Entry 8DIS (electron microscopy, 2.62 A resolution); this record covers chains D and H of the 12 polymer chains in the assembly.

== Chain D ==
Molecule: Hemagglutinin HA1 chain
Organism: Influenza A virus
Amino-acid sequence (364 residues; each row starts with the number of its first residue; numbers below 1 keep their minus sign (Met-22 is residue -22)):
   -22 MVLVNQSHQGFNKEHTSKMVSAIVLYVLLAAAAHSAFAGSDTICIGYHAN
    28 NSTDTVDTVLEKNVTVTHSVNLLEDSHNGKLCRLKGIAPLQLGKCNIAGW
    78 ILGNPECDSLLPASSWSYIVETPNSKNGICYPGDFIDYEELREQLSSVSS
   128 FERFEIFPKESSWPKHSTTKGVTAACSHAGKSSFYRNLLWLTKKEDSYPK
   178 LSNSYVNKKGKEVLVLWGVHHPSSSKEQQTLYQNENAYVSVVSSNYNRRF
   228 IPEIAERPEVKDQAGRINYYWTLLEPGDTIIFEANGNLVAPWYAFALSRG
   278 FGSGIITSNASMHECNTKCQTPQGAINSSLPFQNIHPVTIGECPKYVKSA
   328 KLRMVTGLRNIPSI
Disordered / not traced: -22 to 16
Disulfide bonds: Cys72-Cys84, Cys107-Cys153, Cys296-Cys320
Covalent attachments: N-acetylglucosamine (NAG) linked to Asn28, Asn40, Asn104, Asn304

== Chain H ==
Molecule: CR6261 Fab heavy chain
Organism: Homo sapiens
Notes: antibody fragment or engineered binder
Amino-acid sequence (251 residues; numbered -18 to 232; the number before each row is that of its first residue; numbers below 1 keep their minus sign (Met-18 is residue -18)):
   -18 MEWSWVFLFFLSVTTGVHSEVQLVESGAEVKKPGSSVKVSCKASGGPFRS
    32 YAISWVRQAPGQGPEWMGGIIPIFGTTKYAPKFQGRVTITADDFAGTVYM
    82 ELSSLRSEDTAMYYCAKHMGYQVRETMDVWGKGTTVTVSSASTKGPSVFP
   132 LAPSSKSTSGGTAALGCLVKDYFPEPVTVSWNSGALTSGVHTFPAVLQSS
   182 GLYSLSSVVTVPSSSLGTQTYICNVNHKPSNTKVDKRVEPKSCDKHHHHH
   232 H
Disordered / not traced: -18 to 1, 121-232
Disulfide bonds: Cys22-Cys96

== Interface between chain D and chain H ==
Residue-residue contacts - 6 pairs, chain D then chain H:
  His45(D) - Phe55(H)
  Asn48(D) - Phe75(H)
  Leu49(D) - Phe75(H)  hydrophobic
  Ser306(D) - Phe75(H)
  Leu307(D) - Phe75(H)  hydrophobic
  Pro308(D) - Phe75(H)
Interface residues without a listed pair, chain D (8 interface residues in all): His25, Val47
Interface residues without a listed pair, chain H (5 interface residues in all): Phe29, Ile54, Ala76

== Overview ==
The interface between chain D and chain H involves 8 residues on one side and 5 on the other. Covalently
linked N-acetylglucosamine: at Asn28(D), Asn40(D), Asn104(D) and Asn304(D).
Here chain D is Hemagglutinin HA1 chain (Influenza A virus) and chain H is CR6261 Fab heavy chain (Homo
sapiens). Entry 8DIS (CryoEM structure of Influenza A virus A/Melbourne/1/1946 (H1N1) hemagglutinin bound to
CR6261 Fab) was determined by electron microscopy.
